PDB entry 6EWC | X-ray diffraction, 3.20 A resolution | chains A and B of the 4 polymer chains in the assembly

== Chain A ==
Molecule: HLA class I histocompatibility antigen, A-2 alpha chain
From: Homo sapiens
UniProt: P01892 (1A02_HUMAN); residues 1-276 here correspond to UniProt positions 25-300 (UniProt number = residue number + 24)
Sequence (276 residues; each row starts with the number of its first residue):
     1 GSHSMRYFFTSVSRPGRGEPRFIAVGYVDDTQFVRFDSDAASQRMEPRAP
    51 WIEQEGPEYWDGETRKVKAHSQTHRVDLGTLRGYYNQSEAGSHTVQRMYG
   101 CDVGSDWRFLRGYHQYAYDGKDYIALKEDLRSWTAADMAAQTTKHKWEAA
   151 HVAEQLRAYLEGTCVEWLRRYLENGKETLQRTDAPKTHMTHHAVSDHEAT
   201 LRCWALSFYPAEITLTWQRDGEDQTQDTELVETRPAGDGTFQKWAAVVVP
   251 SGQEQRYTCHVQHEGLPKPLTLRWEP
Cystine bridges: Cys-101/Cys-164, Cys-203/Cys-259

== Chain B ==
Molecule: Beta-2-microglobulin
From: Homo sapiens
UniProt: P61769 (B2MG_HUMAN); residues 1-99 here correspond to UniProt positions 21-119 (UniProt number = residue number + 20)
Sequence (99 residues; each row starts with the number of its first residue):
     1 IQRTPKIQVYSRHPAENGKSNFLNCYVSGFHPSDIEVDLLKNGERIEKVE
    51 HSDLSFSKDWSFYLLYYTEFTPTEKDEYACRVNHVTLSQPKIVKWDRDM
Cystine bridges: Cys-25/Cys-80
Swiss-Prot annotation at these positions:
  - modified residue: Gln-2 (Pyrrolidone carboxylic acid)
  - glycosylation: Ile-1 (N-linked (Glc) (glycation) isoleucine), Lys-19 (N-linked (Glc) (glycation) lysine), Lys-41 (N-linked (Glc) (glycation) lysine), Lys-48 (N-linked (Glc) (glycation) lysine), Lys-58 (N-linked (Glc) (glycation) lysine), Lys-91 (N-linked (Glc) (glycation) lysine), Lys-94 (N-linked (Glc) (glycation) lysine)

== How chain A and chain B interact ==
Residue-residue contacts - 55 pairs, chain A then chain B:
  Phe-8(A) / Ser-55(B)
  Phe-8(A) / Phe-56(B)  hydrophobic
  Phe-9(A) / Phe-56(B)
  Thr-10(A) / Leu-54(B)
  Thr-10(A) / Phe-56(B)
  Thr-10(A) / Phe-62(B)
  Val-12(A) / Ser-33(B)
  Ile-23(A) / Leu-54(B)
  Val-25(A) / Asp-53(B)
  Val-25(A) / Leu-54(B)
  Tyr-27(A) / Ser-55(B)
  Tyr-27(A) / Tyr-63(B)
  Gln-32(A) / Asp-53(B)  hydrogen bond
  Arg-35(A) / Asp-53(B)  salt bridge
  Arg-48(A) / Asp-53(B)  salt bridge
  Thr-94(A) / His-31(B)
  Gln-96(A) / His-31(B)  hydrogen bond
  Gln-96(A) / Phe-56(B)
  Gln-96(A) / Trp-60(B)  hydrogen bond (side chain-backbone)
  Gln-96(A) / Phe-62(B)
  Arg-97(A) / Phe-56(B)
  Met-98(A) / Phe-56(B)  hydrophobic
  Gln-115(A) / Lys-58(B)
  Gln-115(A) / Trp-60(B)
  Tyr-116(A) / Trp-60(B)
  Ala-117(A) / Trp-60(B)
  Asp-119(A) / His-31(B)
  Gly-120(A) / His-31(B)
  Gly-120(A) / Trp-60(B)
  Asp-122(A) / Trp-60(B)  hydrogen bond
  His-192(A) / Asp-98(B)  salt bridge
  Arg-202(A) / Asp-98(B)  salt bridge
  Arg-202(A) / Met-99(B)
  Trp-204(A) / Asp-98(B)
  Val-231(A) / Gln-8(B)
  Glu-232(A) / Lys-6(B)  salt bridge
  Glu-232(A) / Gln-8(B)  hydrogen bond (backbone-side chain)
  Glu-232(A) / Tyr-26(B)  hydrogen bond
  Glu-232(A) / Ser-28(B)  hydrogen bond
  Arg-234(A) / Gln-8(B)  hydrogen bond
  Arg-234(A) / Tyr-10(B)
  Arg-234(A) / Met-99(B)
  Pro-235(A) / Tyr-10(B)  hydrogen bond (backbone-side chain)
  Pro-235(A) / Asn-24(B)
  Pro-235(A) / Tyr-26(B)
  Ala-236(A) / Arg-12(B)
  Ala-236(A) / Asn-24(B)  hydrogen bond (backbone-side chain)
  Gly-237(A) / Arg-12(B)  hydrogen bond (backbone-side chain)
  Gly-237(A) / Leu-65(B)
  Asp-238(A) / Arg-12(B)
  Asp-238(A) / His-13(B)
  Gln-242(A) / Tyr-10(B)
  Gln-242(A) / Ser-11(B)
  Gln-242(A) / Arg-12(B)  hydrogen bond (side chain-backbone)
  Trp-244(A) / Met-99(B)
Other interface residues (no listed pair), chain A (35 interface residues in all): Lys-121, Leu-206, Thr-233
Other interface residues (no listed pair), chain B (28 interface residues in all): Ile-1, Arg-3, Pro-14, Pro-32, Asp-34, Asp-59

== Summary ==
Chain A and chain B form an interface of 35 and 28 residues respectively, with 12 hydrogen bonds and 5 salt
bridges. Polar contacts include Arg-35(A)/Asp-53(B), Arg-48(A)/Asp-53(B) and His-192(A)/Asp-98(B).
Here chain A is HLA class I histocompatibility antigen, A-2 alpha chain and chain B is Beta-2-microglobulin,
both from Homo sapiens. Entry 6EWC (Crystal structure of non-phosphorylated form of RLS PHOSPHOPEPTIDE BOUND
TO HLA-A2 in complex with LILRB1) was determined by X-ray diffraction, deposited together with 6EWA and 6EWO.
